PDB entry 6RE7 | electron microscopy, 3.10 A resolution | chains S and Y of the 20 polymer chains in the assembly

Chain S:
Protein: ATP synthase gamma chain, mitochondrial
Organism: Polytomella sp. Pringsheim 198.80
Reference sequence: Q4LDE7 (Q4LDE7_9CHLO); numbering as in UniProt (aligned over 1-317)
Amino-acid sequence (317 residues; numbered 1 to 317; the number before each row is that of its first residue):
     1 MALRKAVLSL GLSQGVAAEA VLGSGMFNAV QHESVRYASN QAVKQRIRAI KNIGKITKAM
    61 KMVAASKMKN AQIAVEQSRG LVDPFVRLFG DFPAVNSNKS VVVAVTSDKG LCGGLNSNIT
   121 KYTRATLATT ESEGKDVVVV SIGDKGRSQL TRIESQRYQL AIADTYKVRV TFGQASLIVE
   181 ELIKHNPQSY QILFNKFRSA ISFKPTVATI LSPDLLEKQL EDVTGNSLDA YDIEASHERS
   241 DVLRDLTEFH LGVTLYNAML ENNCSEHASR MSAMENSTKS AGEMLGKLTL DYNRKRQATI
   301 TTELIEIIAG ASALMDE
Disordered / not traced: 1-38, 316-317

Chain Y:
Protein: ATP synthase subunit beta
Organism: Polytomella sp. Pringsheim 198.80
Notes: EC 7.1.2.2
Reference sequence: A0ZW41 (A0ZW41_9CHLO); numbering as in UniProt (aligned over 1-574)
Amino-acid sequence (574 residues; numbered 1 to 574; the number before each row is that of its first residue):
     1 MALRYAAGLA KNVVQRQGAS LNIARAFAAE PAPAIDAGYV SQVIGPVVDV RFDGELPSIL
    61 SSLEVEGHSV RLVLEVAQHM GDNTVRCIAM DSTDGLVRGQ KVVDTGSPIK VPVGRGTLGR
   121 IMNVIGEPVD EQGPIDAADI WSIHREAPEF TEQSTEQEIL VTGIKVVDLL APYQRGGKIG
   181 LFGGAGVGKT VLIMELINNV AKAHGGFSVF AGVGERTREG NDLYREMIES GVIKLGAERG
   241 NSKCTLVYGQ MNEPPGARAR VALTGLTVAE YFRDIEGQDV LLFVDNIFRF TQANSEVSAL
   301 LGRIPSAVGY QPTLATDLGG LQERITTTTK GSITSVQAVY VPADDLTDPA PATTFAHLDA
   361 TTVLSRSIAE LGIYPAVDPL DSTSRMLNPN VIGAEHYNVA RGVQKVLQDY KNLQDIIAIL
   421 GMDELSEEDK LTVARARKIQ RFLSQPFQVA EVFTGTPGKY VDLADTISGF QGVLTGKYDD
   481 LPEMAFYMVG DIKEVKEKAD KMAKDIASRK EADNKKVSEE LKDIPSLDKL VSEIKEVVIE
   541 EDDGLEEDFK AEALSSETVV LNEEGKSVPL PKKN
Disordered / not traced: 1-32, 553-574
Differences from the reference sequence: conflict A350 (Gly in A0ZW41), L387 (Arg in A0ZW41)
Ion coordination: Mg2+: T190, E215 (together with ADP)
Ligand contacts:
  - ADP (adenosine-5'-diphosphate): A185, G186, V187, G188, K189, T190, V191, R216, E219, Y374, P375, F447, A450, F453, T454
  - ATP (adenosine-5'-triphosphate): S384, R385, L387, N388, Y397

Chain S / chain Y interface:
Pairs across the interface (14):
  R46(S) with D415(Y), salt bridge
  I53(S) with I419(Y), hydrophobic
  G110(S) with E424(Y)
  L111(S) with E424(Y)
  G113(S) with E424(Y)
  G114(S) with D423(Y)
  R152(S) with E427(Y)
  S277(S) with I419(Y), hydrogen bond (side chain-backbone); L420(Y)
  S280(S) with A418(Y), hydrogen bond (side chain-backbone)
  A281(S) with I419(Y), hydrophobic
  M284(S) with A418(Y), hydrophobic; I419(Y), hydrophobic
  A313(S) with I304(Y), hydrophobic
Other interface residues (no listed pair), chain S (14 interface residues in all): C112, A309
Other interface residues (no listed pair), chain Y (9 interface residues in all): P305

In short:
The interface between chain S and chain Y involves 14 residues on one side and 9 on the other, with 2 hydrogen
bonds and 1 salt bridge. Among the polar pairs are R46(S)-D415(Y), S277(S)-I419(Y) and S280(S)-A418(Y). Bound
to chain Y: ATP and ADP.
Here chain S is ATP synthase gamma chain, mitochondrial and chain Y is ATP synthase subunit beta, both from
Polytomella sp. Pringsheim 198.80. Entry 6RE7 (Cryo-EM structure of Polytomella F-ATP synthase, Rotary
substate 2C, focussed refinement of F1 head and rotor) was determined by electron microscopy (same publication
as 6RD4, 6RD5, 6RD6, 6RD7, 6RD8, 6RD9 and 46 further entries).
